PDB entry 9B9K | electron microscopy, 2.70 A resolution | chains A and B of the 4 polymer chains in the assembly

== Chain A ==
Name: Integrin alpha-5 light chain
From: Homo sapiens
UniProt: P08648 (ITA5_HUMAN); residues -40 to 954 here correspond to UniProt positions 1-995 (UniProt number = residue number + 41)
Amino-acid sequence (995 residues; numbered -40 to 954; the number before each row is that of its first residue; numbers below 1 keep their minus sign (Met-40 is residue -40)):
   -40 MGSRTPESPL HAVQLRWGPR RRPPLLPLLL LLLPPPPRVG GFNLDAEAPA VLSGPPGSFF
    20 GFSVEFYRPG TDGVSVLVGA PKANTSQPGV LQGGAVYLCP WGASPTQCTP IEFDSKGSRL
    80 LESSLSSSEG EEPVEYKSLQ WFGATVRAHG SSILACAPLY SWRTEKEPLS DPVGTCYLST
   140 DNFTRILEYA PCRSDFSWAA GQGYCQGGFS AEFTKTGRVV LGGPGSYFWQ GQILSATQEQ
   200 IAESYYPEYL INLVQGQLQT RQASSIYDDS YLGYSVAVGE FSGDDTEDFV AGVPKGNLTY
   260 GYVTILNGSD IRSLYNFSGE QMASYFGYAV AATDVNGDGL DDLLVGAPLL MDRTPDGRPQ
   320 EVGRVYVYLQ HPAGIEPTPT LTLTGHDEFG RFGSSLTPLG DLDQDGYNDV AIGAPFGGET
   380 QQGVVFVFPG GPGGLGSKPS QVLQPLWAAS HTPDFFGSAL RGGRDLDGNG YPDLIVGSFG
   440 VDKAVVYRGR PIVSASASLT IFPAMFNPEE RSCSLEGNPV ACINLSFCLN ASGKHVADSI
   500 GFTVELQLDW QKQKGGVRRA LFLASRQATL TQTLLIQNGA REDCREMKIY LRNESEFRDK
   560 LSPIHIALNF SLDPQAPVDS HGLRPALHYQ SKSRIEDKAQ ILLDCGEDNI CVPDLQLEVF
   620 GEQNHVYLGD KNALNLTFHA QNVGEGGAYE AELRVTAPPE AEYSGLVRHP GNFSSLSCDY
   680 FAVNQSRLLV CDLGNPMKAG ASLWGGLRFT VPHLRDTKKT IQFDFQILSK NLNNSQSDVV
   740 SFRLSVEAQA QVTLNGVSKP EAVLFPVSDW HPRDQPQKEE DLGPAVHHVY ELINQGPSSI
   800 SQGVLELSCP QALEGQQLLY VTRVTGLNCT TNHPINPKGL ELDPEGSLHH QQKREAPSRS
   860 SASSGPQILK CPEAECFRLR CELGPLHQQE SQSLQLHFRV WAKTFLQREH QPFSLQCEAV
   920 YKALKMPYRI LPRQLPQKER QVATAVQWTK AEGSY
Not modelled in the structure: -40 to 0, 461-484, 507-527, 547-564, 597-954
Disulfides: Cys58-Cys67, Cys115-Cys135, Cys151-Cys164, Cys487-Cys543
Covalently attached groups: N-acetylglucosamine (NAG) linked to Asn43, Asn141, Asn256, Asn266, Asn568; glycan linked to Asn275
Metal / ion sites: Ca2+ site 1: Glu239, Ser241, Asp243, Thr245, Asp247; Ca2+ site 2: Asp293, Asn295, Asp297, Leu299, Asp301; Ca2+ site 3: Asp360, Asp362, Asp364, Tyr366, Asp368; Ca2+ site 4: Asp424, Asp426, Asn428, Tyr430, Asp432
What the authors report for this chain:
  - conformationally variable residues (loop rearrangement): Arg27 to Val33

== Chain B ==
Name: Integrin beta-1
From: Homo sapiens
UniProt: P05556 (ITB1_HUMAN); residues -19 to 708 here correspond to UniProt positions 1-728 (UniProt number = residue number + 20)
Amino-acid sequence (728 residues; numbered -19 to 708; the number before each row is that of its first residue; numbers below 1 keep their minus sign (Met-19 is residue -19)):
   -19 MNLQPIFWIG LISSVCCVFA QTDENRCLKA NAKSCGECIQ AGPNCGWCTN STFLQEGMPT
    41 SARCDDLEAL KKKGCPPDDI ENPRGSKDIK KNKNVTNRSK GTAEKLKPED ITQIQPQQLV
   101 LRLRSGEPQT FTLKFKRAED YPIDLYYLMD LSYSMKDDLE NVKSLGTDLM NEMRRITSDF
   161 RIGFGSFVEK TVMPYISTTP AKLRNPCTSE QNCTSPFSYK NVLSLTNKGE VFNELVGKQR
   221 ISGNLDSPEG GFDAIMQVAV CGSLIGWRNV TRLLVFSTDA GFHFAGDGKL GGIVLPNDGQ
   281 CHLENNMYTM SHYYDYPSIA HLVQKLSENN IQTIFAVTEE FQPVYKELKN LIPKSAVGTL
   341 SANSSNVIQL IIDAYNSLSS EVILENGKLS EGVTISYKSY CKNGVNGTGE NGRKCSNISI
   401 GDEVQFEISI TSNKCPKKDS DSFKIRPLGF TEEVEVILQY ICECECQSEG IPESPKCHEG
   461 NGTFECGACR CNEGRVGRHC ECSTDEVNSE DMDAYCRKEN SSEICSNNGE CVCGQCVCRK
   521 RDNTNEIYSG KFCECDNFNC DRSNGLICGG NGVCKCRVCE CNPNYTGSAC DCSLDTSTCE
   581 ASNGQICNGR GICECGVCKC TDPKFQGQTC EMCQTCLGVC AEHKECVQCR AFNKGEKKDT
   641 CTQECSYFNI TKVESRDKLP QPVQPDPVSH CKEKDVDDCW FYFTYSVNGN NEVMVHVVEN
   701 PECPTGPD
Not modelled in the structure: -19 to 64, 442-708
Disulfides: Cys187-Cys193, Cys241-Cys281, Cys381-Cys395
Covalently attached groups: N-acetylglucosamine (NAG) linked to Asn192, Asn249, Asn343, Asn386, Asn397
Metal / ion sites: Ca2+ site 1: Ser134, Asp137, Asp138, Ala342; Ca2+ site 2: Ser134, Glu229, Asp259; Ca2+ site 3: Glu169, Asn224, Asp226, Pro228, Glu229

== Interface between chain A and chain B ==
Pairs across the interface - 65 pairs, chain A then chain B:
  Phe18(A) - Val274(B)  hydrophobic
  Trp100(A) - Gly272(B)
  Leu118(A) - Met173(B)
  Leu118(A) - Leu270(B)
  Leu118(A) - Gly271(B)
  Leu118(A) - Gly272(B)
  Leu128(A) - Thr179(B)
  Ser129(A) - Thr178(B)  hydrogen bond (side chain-backbone)
  Ser129(A) - Thr179(B)
  Pro131(A) - Met173(B)  hydrophobic
  Trp157(A) - Leu225(B)  hydrophobic
  Tyr163(A) - Met173(B)
  Tyr163(A) - Pro174(B)
  Tyr163(A) - Ser177(B)
  Tyr163(A) - Leu225(B)
  Gln165(A) - Leu270(B)  hydrogen bond (side chain-backbone)
  Phe168(A) - Lys269(B)
  Phe168(A) - Leu270(B)  hydrophobic
  Pro183(A) - Leu270(B)  hydrophobic
  Trp188(A) - Pro174(B)
  Trp188(A) - Leu225(B)  hydrophobic
  Trp188(A) - Asp226(B)
  Asp228(A) - Ser227(B)
  Asp228(A) - Pro228(B)
  Tyr230(A) - His263(B)
  Tyr230(A) - Asp267(B)
  Tyr230(A) - Leu270(B)  hydrophobic
  Tyr233(A) - Gly266(B)  hydrogen bond (side chain-backbone)
  Tyr233(A) - Lys269(B)
  Tyr233(A) - Leu270(B)  hydrophobic
  Lys254(A) - Phe264(B)
  Lys254(A) - Asp267(B)  salt bridge
  Leu257(A) - Pro323(B)
  Leu257(A) - Val324(B)  hydrophobic
  Thr258(A) - Phe264(B)
  Tyr259(A) - Glu327(B)  hydrogen bond
  Met281(A) - Phe262(B)  hydrophobic
  Met281(A) - Ile299(B)  hydrophobic
  Met281(A) - Val324(B)
  Met281(A) - Glu327(B)
  Met281(A) - Leu328(B)
  Met281(A) - Leu331(B)
  Ala282(A) - Phe264(B)  hydrophobic
  Ala282(A) - Ile299(B)  hydrophobic
  Tyr284(A) - Phe264(B)  hydrophobic
  Tyr284(A) - Ala265(B)
  Tyr284(A) - Gly266(B)
  Tyr284(A) - Asp267(B)  hydrogen bond
  Leu308(A) - Ala265(B)
  Met310(A) - Ala300(B)  hydrophobic
  Asp315(A) - Asn366(B)  hydrogen bond
  Asp315(A) - Lys368(B)
  Asp315(A) - Leu369(B)  hydrogen bond (side chain-backbone)
  Asp315(A) - Arg393(B)  hydrogen bond (backbone-side chain)
  Arg317(A) - Lys368(B)
  Pro318(A) - Val303(B)  hydrophobic
  Glu320(A) - Ser298(B)  hydrogen bond
  Glu320(A) - Ala300(B)
  Phe348(A) - His301(B)
  Phe348(A) - Gln304(B)
  Arg350(A) - Ala265(B)
  Phe375(A) - Pro276(B)  hydrophobic
  Phe414(A) - Val274(B)
  Phe414(A) - Leu275(B)  hydrophobic
  Phe438(A) - Val274(B)  hydrophobic
Other interface residues (no listed pair), chain A (39 interface residues in all): Phe21, Pro127, Ala158, Tyr287, Gly316, Glu347
Other interface residues (no listed pair), chain B (39 interface residues in all): Gly367, Ile375

== In short ==
Chain A and chain B each contribute 39 residues to their interface; the contacts include 9 hydrogen bonds and
1 salt bridge. Polar pairs include Lys254(A)-Asp267(B), Ser129(A)-Thr178(B) and Gln165(A)-Leu270(B).
Covalently linked N-acetylglucosamine: at Asn43(A), Asn141(A), Asn256(A), Asn266(A) and Asn568(A).
N-acetylglucosamine is covalently linked to Asn192(B), Asn249(B), Asn343(B), Asn386(B) and Asn397(B). From the
paper: conformational variability at Arg27(A).
Here chain A is Integrin alpha-5 light chain and chain B is Integrin beta-1, both from Homo sapiens. Entry
9B9K (Integrin alpha-5 beta-1 in complex with MINT1526A Fab) was determined by electron microscopy (same
publication as 9B9J and 8R38).
